Entry 8WP2 (electron microscopy, 3.30 A resolution); this record covers chains C and H of the 16 polymer chains in the assembly.

# Chain C
Protein: Piwi domain-containing protein
Organism: Maribacter polysiphoniae
Amino-acid sequence (507 residues; each row starts with the number of its first residue):
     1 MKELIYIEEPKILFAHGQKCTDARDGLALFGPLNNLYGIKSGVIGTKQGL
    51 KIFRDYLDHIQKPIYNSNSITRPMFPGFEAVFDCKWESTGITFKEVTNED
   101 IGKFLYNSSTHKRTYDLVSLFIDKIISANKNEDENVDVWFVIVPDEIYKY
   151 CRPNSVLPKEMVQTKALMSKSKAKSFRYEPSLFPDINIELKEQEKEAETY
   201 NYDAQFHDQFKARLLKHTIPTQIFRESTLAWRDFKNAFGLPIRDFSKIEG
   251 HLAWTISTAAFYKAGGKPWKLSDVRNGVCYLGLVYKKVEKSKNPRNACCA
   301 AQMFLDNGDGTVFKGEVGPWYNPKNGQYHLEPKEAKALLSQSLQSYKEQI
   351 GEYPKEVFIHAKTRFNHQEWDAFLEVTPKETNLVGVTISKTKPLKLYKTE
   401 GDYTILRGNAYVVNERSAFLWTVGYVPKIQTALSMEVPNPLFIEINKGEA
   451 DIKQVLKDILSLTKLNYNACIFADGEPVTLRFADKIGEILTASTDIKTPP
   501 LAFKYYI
Unresolved in the structure: 154-202, 320-327, 507

# Chain H
Molecule: 25-nt DNA strand
Sequence (25 nucleotides; each row starts with the number of its first residue):
     1 CAACTAATAGATTAGAGCCGTCAAT
Unresolved in the structure: 1-2, 23-25

# How chain C and chain H interact
Pairs across the interface - 19 pairs, chain C then chain H:
  Arg-24(C) / DC22(H)  hydrogen bond to the phosphate
  Arg-72(C) / DC22(H)  salt bridge to the phosphate
  Pro-153(C) / DG17(H)  phosphate contact
  Ile-248(C) / DC22(H)  base contact
  His-251(C) / DC22(H)  hydrogen bond to the base
  Val-284(C) / DA14(H)  phosphate contact
  Tyr-285(C) / DA14(H)  sugar contact
  Lys-286(C) / DG15(H)  salt bridge to the phosphate
  Lys-287(C) / DA14(H)  phosphate contact
  Lys-287(C) / DG15(H)  hydrogen bond to the phosphate
  Tyr-328(C) / DA14(H)  hydrogen bond to the sugar
  Lys-362(C) / DT13(H)  salt bridge to the phosphate
  Lys-362(C) / DA14(H)  phosphate contact
  Thr-363(C) / DT13(H)  phosphate contact
  Arg-364(C) / DT12(H)  salt bridge to the phosphate
  Arg-364(C) / DT13(H)  salt bridge to the phosphate
  Leu-433(C) / DT21(H)  phosphate contact
  Leu-433(C) / DC22(H)  sugar contact
  Ile-471(C) / DC22(H)  base contact
Other interface residues (no listed pair), chain C (17 interface residues in all): Thr-391, Thr-431
Other interface residues (no listed pair), chain H (8 interface residues in all): DA11

# In short
17 residues of chain C face 8 of chain H across their interface; the contacts include 4 hydrogen bonds and 5
salt bridges. Polar pairs include His-251(C)/DC22(H), Tyr-328(C)/DA14(H) and Arg-24(C)/DC22(H).
Chain C is Piwi domain-containing protein (Maribacter polysiphoniae) and chain H is a 25-nt DNA strand; the
structure, MapSPARTA tetramer bound with guide-target, was determined by electron microscopy.
